Entry 7XQL (X-ray diffraction, 2.27 A resolution); this record covers chain B.

== Chain B ==
Protein: Ankyrin repeat-containing protein
Organism: Legionella pneumophila subsp. pneumophila str. Philadelphia 1
Reference sequence: Q5ZSR1 (Q5ZSR1_LEGPH); residue numbers follow UniProt; this construct covers 1-471
Amino-acid sequence (471 residues; each row starts with the number of its first residue):
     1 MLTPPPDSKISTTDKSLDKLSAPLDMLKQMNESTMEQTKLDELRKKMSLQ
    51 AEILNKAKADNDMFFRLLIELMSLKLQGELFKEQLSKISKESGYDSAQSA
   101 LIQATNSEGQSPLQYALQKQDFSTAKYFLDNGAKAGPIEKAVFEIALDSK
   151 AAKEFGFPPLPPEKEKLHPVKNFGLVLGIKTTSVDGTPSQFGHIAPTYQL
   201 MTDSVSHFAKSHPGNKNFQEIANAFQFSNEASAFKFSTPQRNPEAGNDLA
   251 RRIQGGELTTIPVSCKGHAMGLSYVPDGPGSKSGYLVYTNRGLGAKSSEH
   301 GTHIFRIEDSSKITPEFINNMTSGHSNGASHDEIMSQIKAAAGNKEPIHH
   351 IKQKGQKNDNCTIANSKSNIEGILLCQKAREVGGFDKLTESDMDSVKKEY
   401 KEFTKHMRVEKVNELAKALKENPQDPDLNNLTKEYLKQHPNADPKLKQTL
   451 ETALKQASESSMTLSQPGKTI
Disordered / not traced: 1-18, 461-471
From the paper describing this entry:
  - binding site for GMP-PNP: R291, Q353, K354, Q356, A364, K367, S368, Y400, R408
  - mutagenesis - R291A, Q356A, R408A: decreased binding to GTP
  - mutagenesis - R291A/K367A/R408A, K367A: abolished binding to GTP
  - mutagenesis - R291A/K367A/R408A, Q356A, C361S, K367A: abolished catalytic activity on GTP
  - mutagenesis - R291A, R408A: decreased catalytic activity on GTP
  - mutagenesis - K367R: unchanged catalytic activity on GTP
  - mutagenesis - C361S: unchanged binding to GTP
  - catalytic residues: C361, K367 (proposed by the authors, not directly observed)
  - mutagenesis - C361S: decreased binding to p115
  - mutagenesis - N290A: decreased catalytic activity
  - mutagenesis - H268A: unchanged catalytic activity

== Overview ==
From the paper: catalytic residues C361 and K367; R291A/K367A/R408A, Q356A and C361S, among others, abolish
catalytic activity on GTP; 9 substitutions were tested in all.
Chain B is Ankyrin repeat-containing protein (Legionella pneumophila subsp. pneumophila str. Philadelphia 1);
the structure, complex structure of LegA15 with GNP, was determined by X-ray diffraction, deposited together
with 7EW8.
